Entry 8RHJ (X-ray diffraction, 3.05 A resolution); this record covers chains D and E of the 34 polymer chains in the assembly.

# Chain D
Protein: Proteasome subunit alpha type-5
Source organism: Saccharomyces cerevisiae
Reference sequence: P32379 (PSA5_YEAST); residues -7 to 252 here correspond to UniProt positions 1-260 (UniProt number = residue number + 8)
Amino-acid sequence (260 residues; row label = number of the first residue in the row; numbers below 1 keep their minus sign (Met-7 is residue -7)):
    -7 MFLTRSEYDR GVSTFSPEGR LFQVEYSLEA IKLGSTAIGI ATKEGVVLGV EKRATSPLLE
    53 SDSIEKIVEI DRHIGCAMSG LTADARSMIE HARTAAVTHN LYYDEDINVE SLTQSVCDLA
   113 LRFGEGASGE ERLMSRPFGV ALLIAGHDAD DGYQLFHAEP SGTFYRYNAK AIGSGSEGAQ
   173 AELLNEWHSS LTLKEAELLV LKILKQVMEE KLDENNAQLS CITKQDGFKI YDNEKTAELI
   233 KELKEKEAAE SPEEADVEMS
Unresolved in the structure: -7 to 0, 118-124, 243-252

# Chain E
Protein: Proteasome subunit alpha type-6
Source organism: Saccharomyces cerevisiae
Reference sequence: P40302 (PSA6_YEAST); residues 0-233 here correspond to UniProt positions 1-234 (UniProt number = residue number + 1)
Amino-acid sequence (234 residues; row label = number of the first residue in the row; numbering starts at 0):
     0 MFRNNYDGDT VTFSPTGRLF QVEYALEAIK QGSVTVGLRS NTHAVLVALK RNADELSSYQ
    60 KKIIKCDEHM GLSLAGLAPD ARVLSNYLRQ QCNYSSLVFN RKLAVERAGH LLCDKAQKNT
   120 QSYGGRPYGV GLLIIGYDKS GAHLLEFQPS GNVTELYGTA IGARSQGAKT YLERTLDTFI
   180 KIDGNPDELI KAGVEAISQS LRDESLTVDN LSIAIVGKDT PFTIYDGEAV AKYI
Unresolved in the structure: 0-2
Swiss-Prot annotation at these positions:
  - modified residue: Ser13 (Phosphoserine)
  - cross-link: Lys190 (Glycyl lysine isopeptide (Lys-Gly) (interchain with G-Cter in ubiquitin))

# Interface between chain D and chain E
Pairs across the interface (43; chain D residue first):
  Ser5(D) - Arg125(E)
  Thr6(D) - Gly7(E)
  Thr6(D) - Gln20(E)
  Phe7(D) - Gln20(E)  hydrogen bond (backbone-side chain)
  Phe7(D) - Tyr23(E)
  Phe7(D) - Ala24(E)  hydrophobic
  Phe7(D) - Leu76(E)  hydrophobic
  Phe7(D) - Arg125(E)
  Phe7(D) - Pro126(E)
  Phe7(D) - Gly128(E)
  Ser8(D) - Tyr23(E)
  Pro9(D) - Tyr23(E)  hydrophobic
  Pro9(D) - Glu26(E)
  Glu10(D) - Glu26(E)
  Glu10(D) - Gln30(E)
  Gly11(D) - Tyr23(E)
  Gly11(D) - Ala27(E)
  Leu13(D) - Arg125(E)
  Gln106(D) - Arg81(E)  hydrogen bond
  Asp110(D) - Arg81(E)  salt bridge
  Leu113(D) - Pro78(E)  hydrophobic
  Leu113(D) - Arg125(E)
  Glu117(D) - Tyr122(E)
  Ser153(D) - Pro78(E)
  Gly154(D) - Pro78(E)
  Thr155(D) - Gln59(E)
  Phe156(D) - Gln59(E)
  Tyr157(D) - Arg50(E)
  Tyr157(D) - Ala52(E)
  Tyr157(D) - Ser56(E)
  Tyr157(D) - Ser57(E)
  Tyr157(D) - Gln59(E)
  Arg158(D) - Ser56(E)
  Arg158(D) - Ser57(E)  hydrogen bond (backbone-backbone)
  Tyr159(D) - Ala52(E)
  Tyr159(D) - Asp53(E)
  Tyr159(D) - Leu55(E)
  Tyr159(D) - Ser56(E)
  Asn160(D) - Leu55(E)  hydrogen bond (backbone-backbone)
  Ala161(D) - Leu55(E)
  Gln172(D) - Asp53(E)  hydrogen bond
  Gln172(D) - Leu55(E)
  Leu176(D) - Leu55(E)  hydrophobic
Interface residues without a listed pair, chain D (26 interface residues in all): Arg2, Gly3, Leu175
Interface residues without a listed pair, chain E (25 interface residues in all): Asp6, Asn51, Asp79, Gly123

# In short
26 residues of chain D and 25 residues of chain E are in contact; the contacts include 5 hydrogen bonds and 1
salt bridge. Polar pairs include Asp110(D)-Arg81(E), Phe7(D)-Gln20(E) and Gln106(D)-Arg81(E).
Chain D is Proteasome subunit alpha type-5 and chain E is Proteasome subunit alpha type-6, both from
Saccharomyces cerevisiae; the structure, Yeast 20S proteasome in complex with a macrocyclic oxindole
epoxyketone (compound 5), was determined by X-ray diffraction, deposited together with 8RHK and 8RHL.
